Entry 2BOW (X-ray diffraction, 2.80 A resolution); this record covers chain A.

Chain A:
Name: Multidrug-efflux transporter 1 regulator bmrr
Source organism: Bacillus subtilis
Notes: fragment: multidrug-binding domain
UniProtKB: P39075 (BMRR_BACSU); residues 1-159 here correspond to UniProt positions 121-279 (UniProt number = residue number + 120)
Sequence (159 residues; each row starts with the number of its first residue):
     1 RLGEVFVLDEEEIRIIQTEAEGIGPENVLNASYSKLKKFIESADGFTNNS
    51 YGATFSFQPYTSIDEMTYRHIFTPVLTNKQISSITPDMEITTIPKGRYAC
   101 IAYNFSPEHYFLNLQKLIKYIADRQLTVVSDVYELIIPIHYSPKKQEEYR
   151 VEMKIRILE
Not modelled in the structure: 1, 34-49, 78-80, 141-148, 159
Sequence notes: cloning artifact (158)
Bound ions: Mn2+: Glu19, His70
Residues lining bound ligands: tetraphenylphosphonium (P4P): Glu21, Ile23, Val28, Tyr51, Gly52, Ala53, Tyr68, Ile71, Glu134, Ile136
What the authors report for this chain:
  - Mn2+ coordination: Glu19, His70
  - contacts within the chain: Tyr110-Glu134 (hydrogen bond), Tyr68-Glu134 (hydrogen bond)
  - binding site for tetraphenylphosphonium: Ile23, Val28, Tyr51, Ala53, Tyr68, Ile71, Glu134
  - conformationally variable residues (helix shift, loop rearrangement, order/disorder transition, side-chain flip): Val28 to Ser50
  - mutagenesis - E19Q, H70A: decreased stability
  - mutagenesis - E134A, E134K, E134Q: abolished binding to rhodamine

Summary:
Chain A binds tetraphenylphosphonium. Glu19 and His70 form the Mn2+ site. From the paper: a binding site for
tetraphenylphosphonium at Ile23, Val28 and Tyr51 among others; E134A, E134K and E134Q abolish binding to
rhodamine; 5 substitutions were tested in all.
Chain A is Multidrug-efflux transporter 1 regulator bmrr (Bacillus subtilis); the structure, Multidrug-binding
domain of transcription activator bmrr in complex with a ligand, tetraphenylphosphonium, was determined by
X-ray diffraction (same publication as 1BOW).
